Entry 5USJ (X-ray diffraction, 1.94 A resolution); this record covers chain A.

Chain A:
Protein: GTPase KRas
Organism: Homo sapiens
UniProt: P01116 (RASK_HUMAN), isoform P01116-2; residues 1-169 here = UniProt positions 1-169
Amino-acid sequence (189 residues; row label = number of the first residue in the row; numbers below 1 keep their minus sign (Met-19 is residue -19)):
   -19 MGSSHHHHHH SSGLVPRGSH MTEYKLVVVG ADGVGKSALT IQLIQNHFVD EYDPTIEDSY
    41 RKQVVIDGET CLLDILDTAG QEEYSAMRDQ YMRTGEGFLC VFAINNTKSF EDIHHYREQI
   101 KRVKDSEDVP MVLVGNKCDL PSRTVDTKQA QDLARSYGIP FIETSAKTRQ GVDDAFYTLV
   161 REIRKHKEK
Disordered / not traced: -19 to -3, 61-63, 169
Differences from the reference sequence: expression tag (-19 to 0); engineered mutation Asp12 (Gly in P01116)
Metal / ion sites: Mg2+: Ser17, Thr35 (together with GMP-PNP)
Small-molecule neighbours: GMP-PNP (GNP; phosphoaminophosphonic acid-guanylate ester): Ala11, Asp12, Gly13, Val14, Gly15, Lys16, Ser17, Ala18, Phe28, Val29, Asp30, Glu31, Tyr32, Asp33, Pro34, Thr35, Thr58, Ala59, Gly60, Asn116, Lys117, Asp119, Leu120, Ser145, Ala146, Lys147
Swiss-Prot annotation at these positions:
  - motif: Tyr32 to Tyr40 (Effector region)
  - binding site (GTP): Gly10, Ala11, Gly13 to Ala18, Val29 to Thr35, Ala59, Gly60, Asn116 to Asp119
  - modified residue: Met1 (N-acetylmethionine), Thr2 (N-acetylthreonine), Lys104 (N6-acetyllysine)
  - glycosylation: Thr35 (Microbial infection: O-linked (Glc) threonine)
What the authors report for this chain:
  - mutagenesis - I36N, D38A: decreased binding to 3144

In short:
Bound to chain A: GMP-PNP. Ser17 and Thr35 coordinate Mg2+. UniProt lists 21 GTP-binding residues. The paper
reports that I36N and D38A reduce binding to 3144.
Chain A is GTPase KRas (Homo sapiens); the structure, Crystal Structure of human KRAS G12D mutant in complex
with GDPNP, was determined by X-ray diffraction (same publication as 5UQW and 5US4).
